PDB entry 3B05 | X-ray diffraction, 2.20 A resolution | chains B and C of the 4 polymer chains in the assembly

[Chain B (and C)]
Protein: Isopentenyl-diphosphate delta-isomerase
Organism: Sulfolobus shibatae
Notes: EC 5.3.3.2; chain C of this document is another copy of the same molecule, construct and numbering; everything in this record applies to it too
UniProtKB: P61615 (IDI2_SULSH); numbering as in UniProt (aligned over 1-368)
Chain sequence (368 residues; row label = number of the first residue in the row):
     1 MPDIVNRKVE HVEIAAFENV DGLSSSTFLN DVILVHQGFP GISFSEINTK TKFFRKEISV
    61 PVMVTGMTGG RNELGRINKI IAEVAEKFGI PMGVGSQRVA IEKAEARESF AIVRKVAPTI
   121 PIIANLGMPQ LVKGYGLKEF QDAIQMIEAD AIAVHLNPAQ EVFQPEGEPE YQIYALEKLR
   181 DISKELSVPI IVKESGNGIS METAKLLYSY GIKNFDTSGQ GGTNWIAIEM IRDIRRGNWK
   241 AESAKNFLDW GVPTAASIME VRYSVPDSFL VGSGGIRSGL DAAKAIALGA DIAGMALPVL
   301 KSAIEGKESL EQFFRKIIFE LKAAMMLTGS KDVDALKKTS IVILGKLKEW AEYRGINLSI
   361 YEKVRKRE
Not modelled in the structure: 1-2, 367-368
Bound ions: Mg2+: E161 (together with 3-methylbut-3-enyl trihydrogen diphosphate)
Residues lining bound ligands:
  - FNR (1-deoxy-1-(7,8-dimethyl-2,4-dioxo-3,4-dihydro-2H-benzo[g]pteridin-1-id-10(5h)-yl)-5-O-phosphonato-D-ribitol): V12, A15, T65, G66, M67, G95, S96, N125, H155, K193, E194, S195, S218, G222, T223, W225, G274, G275, I276, R277, M295, A296, L297, P298, L300
  - 3-methylbut-3-enyl trihydrogen diphosphate (IPE): I4, R7, K8, H11, S96, R98, Q130, H155, N157, Q160, E161, Q164, S195, W225
UniProt features mapped onto this chain:
  - binding site (substrate): R7, K8, S96 to R98, Q160
  - binding site (FMN): T65, G66 to T68, S96, N125, K193, S218, T223, G275 to R277, A296, L297
  - binding site (Mg(2+)): E161
Reported in the primary citation:
  - binding site for 3-methylbut-3-enyl trihydrogen diphosphate: H155, Q160, S195, W225
  - binding site for FNR: K193 (citing earlier work)
  - catalytic residues: Q160
  - mutagenesis - Q160E (10-fold), Q160H (23-fold), Q160K (130-fold), Q160L (28-fold), Q160N (150-fold): decreased catalytic activity

[Chain B / chain C interface]
Residue-residue contacts - 75 pairs, chain B then chain C:
  M128(B) with F39(C), hydrophobic
  L156(B) with G38(C)
  P158(B) with G38(C); P40(C); L327(C)
  A159(B) with L327(C)
  V162(B) with F319(C); A323(C), hydrophobic; M326(C), hydrophobic
  F163(B) with F319(C), hydrophobic
  P169(B) with S43(C); F44(C), hydrogen bond (backbone-backbone); M326(C)
  E170(B) with S43(C), hydrogen bond
  Y171(B) with G38(C); F39(C); P40(C); G41(C), hydrogen bond (backbone-backbone); I42(C), hydrogen bond (backbone-backbone)
  Q172(B) with F39(C); G41(C); I42(C); S43(C)
  I173(B) with F39(C), hydrophobic; G41(C)
  L176(B) with F39(C), hydrophobic
  E194(B) with H36(C), salt bridge; G38(C)
  N197(B) with H36(C)
  G198(B) with H36(C)
  S200(B) with V35(C); H36(C), hydrogen bond (side chain-backbone); Q37(C), hydrogen bond
  E202(B) with V35(C); Q37(C), hydrogen bond; S340(C), hydrogen bond
  T203(B) with Q37(C), hydrogen bond; G38(C), hydrogen bond (side chain-backbone); F39(C), hydrogen bond (side chain-backbone)
  L206(B) with F39(C), hydrophobic
  W239(B) with Q312(C); F319(C), hydrophobic
  K240(B) with F319(C)
  E242(B) with K316(C)
  S243(B) with K316(C); F319(C); E320(C), hydrogen bond
  N246(B) with S278(C); L280(C); K316(C); E320(C)
  F247(B) with E320(C); A323(C), hydrophobic; A324(C)
  W250(B) with L34(C), hydrophobic; H36(C), hydrogen bond; L280(C), hydrophobic; L327(C), hydrophobic; T328(C)
  G251(B) with H36(C)
  K346(B) with L344(C)
  E349(B) with L344(C); G345(C), hydrogen bond (side chain-backbone)
  W350(B) with I33(C), hydrophobic; V342(C), hydrophobic; L344(C)
  E352(B) with K348(C)
  Y353(B) with I341(C); V342(C), hydrophobic; I343(C); L358(C), hydrophobic; E362(C), hydrogen bond
  R354(B) with V35(C); S340(C); V342(C)
Other interface residues (no listed pair), chain B (35 interface residues in all): A175, V252
Other interface residues (no listed pair), chain C (34 interface residues in all): E46, R315

[Overview]
35 residues of chain B and 34 residues of chain C are in contact; the contacts include 15 hydrogen bonds and 1
salt bridge. Polar contacts include E194(B)-H36(C), E170(B)-S43(C) and S200(B)-H36(C). The paper reports the
catalytic residue Q160(B); Q160E, Q160H and Q160K of chain B, among others, reduce catalytic activity; 5
substitutions were tested in all.
Chain B and chain C are both Isopentenyl-diphosphate delta-isomerase (Sulfolobus shibatae); the structure,
Crystal structure of Sulfolobus shibatae isopentenyl diphosphate isomerase in complex with reduced FMN and IPP
at ..., was determined by X-ray diffraction (same publication as 3B06).
